PDB entry 7W9F | electron microscopy, 3.60 A resolution | chains A and B of the 3 polymer chains in the assembly

== Chain A ==
Name: The heavy chain of 8D3
Organism: Mus musculus
Amino-acid sequence (444 residues; numbered 1 to 444; the number before each row is that of its first residue):
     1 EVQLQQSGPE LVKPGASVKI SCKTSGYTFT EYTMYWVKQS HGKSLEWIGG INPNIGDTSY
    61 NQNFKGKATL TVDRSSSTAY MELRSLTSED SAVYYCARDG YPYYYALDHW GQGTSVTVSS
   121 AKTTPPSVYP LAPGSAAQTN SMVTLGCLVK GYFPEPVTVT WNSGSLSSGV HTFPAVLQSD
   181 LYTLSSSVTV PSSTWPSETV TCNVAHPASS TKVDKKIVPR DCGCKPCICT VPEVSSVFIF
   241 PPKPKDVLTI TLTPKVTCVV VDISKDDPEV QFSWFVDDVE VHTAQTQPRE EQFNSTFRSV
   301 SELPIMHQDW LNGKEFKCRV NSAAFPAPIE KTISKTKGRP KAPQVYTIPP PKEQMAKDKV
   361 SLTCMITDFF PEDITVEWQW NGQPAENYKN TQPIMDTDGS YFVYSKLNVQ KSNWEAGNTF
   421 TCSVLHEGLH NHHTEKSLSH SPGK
Disordered / not traced: 221-444
Disulfide bonds: Cys22-Cys96, Cys147-Cys202

== Chain B ==
Name: The light chain of 8D3
Organism: Mus musculus
Amino-acid sequence (214 residues; numbered 1 to 214; the number before each row is that of its first residue):
     1 DIVMTQSQKF MSTSVGDRVS VTCKASQNVG TNVAWYQQKP GQSPKALIYS TSYRYSGVPD
    61 RFTGSGSGTD FTLTISNVQS EDLAEYFCQQ YNSYPYTFGG GTKLEIKRAD AAPTVSIFPP
   121 SSEQLTSGGA SVVCFLNNFY PKDINVKWKI DGSERQNGVL NSWTDQDSKD STYSMSSTLT
   181 LTKDEYERHN SYTCEATHKT STSPIVKSFN RNEC
Disordered / not traced: 212-214
Disulfide bonds: Cys23-Cys88, Cys134-Cys194

== Interface between chain A and chain B ==
Contacting residue pairs - 72 pairs, chain A then chain B:
  Tyr35(A) - Tyr94(B)  hydrogen bond
  Tyr35(A) - Tyr96(B)
  Val37(A) - Phe98(B)  hydrophobic
  Gln39(A) - Gln38(B)  hydrogen bond
  Ser44(A) - Gly99(B)  hydrogen bond (side chain-backbone)
  Ser44(A) - Gly100(B)
  Leu45(A) - Phe87(B)  hydrophobic
  Leu45(A) - Phe98(B)  hydrophobic
  Trp47(A) - Tyr94(B)  hydrophobic
  Trp47(A) - Pro95(B)  hydrophobic
  Trp47(A) - Tyr96(B)
  Trp47(A) - Phe98(B)  hydrophobic
  Asn61(A) - Pro95(B)
  Gln62(A) - Asp1(B)  hydrogen bond
  Tyr95(A) - Gln42(B)
  Tyr95(A) - Pro44(B)
  Tyr104(A) - Tyr49(B)  hydrogen bond (backbone-side chain)
  Tyr104(A) - Tyr53(B)
  Tyr105(A) - Tyr49(B)  hydrophobic
  Tyr105(A) - Ser56(B)
  Ala106(A) - Asn32(B)
  Ala106(A) - Tyr49(B)
  Ala106(A) - Tyr55(B)
  Ala106(A) - Tyr91(B)  hydrogen bond (backbone-side chain)
  Leu107(A) - Ala46(B)  hydrophobic
  Leu107(A) - Tyr55(B)  hydrogen bond (backbone-side chain)
  Asp108(A) - Tyr36(B)  hydrogen bond
  Asp108(A) - Gln89(B)
  Asp108(A) - Tyr91(B)  hydrogen bond
  Trp110(A) - Tyr36(B)
  Trp110(A) - Pro44(B)
  Trp110(A) - Phe98(B)  hydrophobic
  Gly111(A) - Ser43(B)  hydrogen bond (backbone-side chain)
  Tyr129(A) - Glu123(B)
  Tyr129(A) - Gln124(B)
  Tyr129(A) - Ser127(B)
  Pro130(A) - Ser121(B)
  Leu131(A) - Phe118(B)  hydrophobic
  Leu131(A) - Val133(B)  hydrophobic
  Leu131(A) - Phe135(B)  hydrophobic
  Ala132(A) - Phe118(B)
  Ala132(A) - Pro119(B)
  Pro133(A) - Phe118(B)  hydrophobic
  Thr144(A) - Ser116(B)  hydrogen bond
  Thr144(A) - Phe118(B)
  Leu145(A) - Phe118(B)
  Leu145(A) - Phe135(B)
  Leu148(A) - Val133(B)  hydrophobic
  Lys150(A) - Ser131(B)
  His171(A) - Ser174(B)  hydrogen bond
  Phe173(A) - Phe135(B)  hydrophobic
  Phe173(A) - Asn137(B)
  Phe173(A) - Thr164(B)
  Phe173(A) - Ser174(B)
  Phe173(A) - Met175(B)
  Phe173(A) - Ser176(B)
  Pro174(A) - Ser162(B)
  Pro174(A) - Trp163(B)
  Pro174(A) - Thr164(B)
  Val176(A) - Leu160(B)  hydrophobic
  Val176(A) - Asn161(B)
  Val176(A) - Ser162(B)
  Leu177(A) - Leu160(B)
  Gln178(A) - Leu160(B)
  Gln178(A) - Thr180(B)
  Ser185(A) - Phe135(B)
  Ser185(A) - Ser176(B)
  Ser186(A) - Phe135(B)
  Ser187(A) - Phe135(B)
  Ser187(A) - Asn137(B)  hydrogen bond
  Arg220(A) - Ser122(B)
  Arg220(A) - Glu123(B)  salt bridge
Interface residues without a listed pair, chain A (38 interface residues in all): Glu46, Gln112, Gly146
Interface residues without a listed pair, chain B (44 interface residues in all): Ile117, Asn138

== In short ==
Chain A and chain B form an interface of 38 and 44 residues respectively; the contacts include 13 hydrogen
bonds and 1 salt bridge. Polar contacts include Arg220(A)-Glu123(B), Tyr35(A)-Tyr94(B) and Gln39(A)-Gln38(B).
Chain A is the heavy chain of 8D3 and chain B is the light chain of 8D3, both from Mus musculus; the
structure, SARS-CoV-2 Delta S-RBD-8D3, was determined by electron microscopy (same publication as 7W98, 7W99,
7W9B, 7W9C, 7W9E and 7W9I).
